PDB entry 3V6Z | X-ray diffraction, 3.34 A resolution | chains A and F of the 3 polymer chains in the assembly

== Chain A ==
Name: Fab e6 Heavy Chain
Organism: Mus musculus
Notes: fragment: Fab e6 Heavy Chain; antibody fragment or engineered binder
Sequence (224 residues; row label = number of the first residue in the row):
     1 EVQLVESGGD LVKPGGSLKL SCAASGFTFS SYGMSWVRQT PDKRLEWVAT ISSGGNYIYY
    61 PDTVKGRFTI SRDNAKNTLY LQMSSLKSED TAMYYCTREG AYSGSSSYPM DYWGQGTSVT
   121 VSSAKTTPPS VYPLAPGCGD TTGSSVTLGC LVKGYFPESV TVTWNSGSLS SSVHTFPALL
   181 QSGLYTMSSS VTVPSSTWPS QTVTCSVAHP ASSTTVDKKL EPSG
Disordered / not traced: 137-139
Disulfides: Cys-22/Cys-96, Cys-150/Cys-205

== Chain F ==
Name: e-antigen
Organism: Hepatitis B virus
Notes: fragment: HBV e-antigen (Cp(-10)149)
Reference sequence: Q9QMH8 (Q9QMH8_HBV); residues 1-159 here correspond to UniProt positions 20-178 (UniProt number = residue number + 19)
Sequence (159 residues; numbered 1 to 159; the number before each row is that of its first residue):
     1 SKLCLGWLWG MDIDPYKEFG ATVELLSFLP SDFFPSVRDL LDTAAALYRD ALESPEHASP
    61 HHTALRQAIL CWGDLMTLAT WVGTNLEDPA SRDLVVSYVN TNVGLKFRQL LWFHISALTF
   121 GRETVLEYLV SFAVWIRTPP AYRPPNAPIL STLPETTVV
Disordered / not traced: 1-3, 152-159
Differences from the reference sequence: engineered mutation Ala-58 (Cys77 in Q9QMH8), Ala-117 (Cys136 in Q9QMH8), Ala-133 (Gly152 in Q9QMH8); variant Asp-74 (Glu93 in Q9QMH8), Val-103 (Met122 in Q9QMH8)
Disulfides: Cys-4/Cys-71

== How chain A and chain F interact ==
Contacting residue pairs - 25 pairs, chain A then chain F:
  Thr-28(A) / Glu-123(F)
  Ser-30(A) / Glu-123(F)  hydrogen bond
  Ser-31(A) / Arg-122(F)  hydrogen bond
  Ser-31(A) / Glu-123(F)  hydrogen bond
  Ser-31(A) / Leu-126(F)
  Ser-52(A) / Glu-127(F)  hydrogen bond
  Ser-53(A) / Glu-127(F)
  Gly-54(A) / Glu-127(F)  hydrogen bond (backbone-side chain)
  Gly-55(A) / Glu-127(F)
  Asn-56(A) / Glu-127(F)  hydrogen bond
  Tyr-57(A) / Glu-127(F)
  Tyr-57(A) / Ser-131(F)
  Tyr-57(A) / Ile-149(F)  hydrogen bond (side chain-backbone)
  Tyr-59(A) / Ser-131(F)
  Ala-101(A) / Val-130(F)
  Tyr-102(A) / Leu-126(F)
  Tyr-102(A) / Glu-127(F)
  Tyr-102(A) / Val-130(F)  hydrophobic
  Ser-103(A) / Gly-20(F)
  Gly-104(A) / Gly-20(F)
  Gly-104(A) / Thr-22(F)
  Gly-104(A) / Leu-25(F)
  Ser-105(A) / Thr-22(F)  hydrogen bond (backbone-side chain)
  Ser-105(A) / Glu-24(F)
  Ser-106(A) / Phe-28(F)
Also at the interface, not in a pair above, chain F (15 interface residues in all): Ala-21, Val-134, Arg-137

== Summary ==
The interface between chain A and chain F involves 16 residues on one side and 15 on the other; the contacts
include 8 hydrogen bonds. Polar pairs include Ser-30(A)/Glu-123(F), Ser-31(A)/Arg-122(F) and
Ser-31(A)/Glu-123(F).
Chain A is Fab e6 Heavy Chain (Mus musculus) and chain F is e-antigen (Hepatitis B virus); the structure,
Crystal Structure of Hepatitis B Virus e-antigen, was determined by X-ray diffraction together with 3V6F from
the same study.
